6MLM - chains C and D of the 12 polymer chains in the assembly; structure by electron microscopy, 3.50 A resolution.

# Chain C (and D)
Name: Hemagglutinin HA2 chain
Source organism: Influenza A virus
Notes: chain D of this document is another copy of the same molecule, construct and numbering; everything in this record applies to it too
Reference sequence: B2LVD7 (B2LVD7_9INFA); residues -2 to 221 here correspond to UniProt positions 329-552 (UniProt number = residue number + 331)
Sequence (224 residues; row label = number of the first residue in the row; numbers below 1 keep their minus sign (Lys-2 is residue -2)):
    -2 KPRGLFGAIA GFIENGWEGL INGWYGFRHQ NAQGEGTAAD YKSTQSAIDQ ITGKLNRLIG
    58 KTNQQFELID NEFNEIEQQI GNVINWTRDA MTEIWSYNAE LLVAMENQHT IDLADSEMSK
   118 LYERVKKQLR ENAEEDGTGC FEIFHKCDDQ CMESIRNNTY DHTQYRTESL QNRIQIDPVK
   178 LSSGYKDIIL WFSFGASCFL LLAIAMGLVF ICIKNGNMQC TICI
Disordered / not traced: -2 to 6, 175-221
Disulfides: Cys144-Cys148
Glycans and other covalent adducts: N-acetylglucosamine (NAG) linked to Asn82
What the authors report for this chain:
  - conformationally variable residues (loop rearrangement): Gly57 to Lys58

# How chain C and chain D interact
Contacting residue pairs (11):
  Gln76(C) - Ile77(D)
  Trp83(C) - Ile81(D)  hydrophobic
  Trp83(C) - Thr84(D)
  Ala87(C) - Met88(D)  hydrophobic
  Glu90(C) - Gln61(D)
  Ile91(C) - Trp92(D)  hydrophobic
  Tyr94(C) - Asn95(D)
  Tyr94(C) - Leu99(D)
  Glu97(C) - Lys58(D)  salt bridge
  Glu131(C) - Arg127(D)  salt bridge
  Asp174(C) - Ile173(D)
Other interface residues (no listed pair), chain C (14 interface residues in all): Val80, Thr84, Met88, Leu98, Met102
Other interface residues (no listed pair), chain D (14 interface residues in all): Arg85, Ile91, Met102

# Overview
The chain C/chain D interface involves 14 residues from each chain; the contacts include 2 salt bridges. Polar
contacts include Glu97(C)-Lys58(D) and Glu131(C)-Arg127(D). N-acetylglucosamine is covalently linked to
Asn82(C). The paper reports conformational variability at Gly57(C).
Chain C and chain D are both Hemagglutinin HA2 chain (Influenza A virus); the structure, H7 HA0 in complex
with Fv from H7.5 IgG, was determined by electron microscopy.
